1K88 - chains A and B; structure by X-ray diffraction, 2.70 A resolution.

Chain A (and B):
Protein: procaspase-7
Source organism: Homo sapiens
Notes: EC 3.4.22.-; fragment: procaspase-7; chain B of this document is another copy of the same molecule, construct and numbering; everything in this record applies to it too
Reference sequence: P55210 (CASP7_HUMAN); residues 51-303 here = UniProt positions 51-303
Amino-acid sequence (253 residues; each row starts with the number of its first residue):
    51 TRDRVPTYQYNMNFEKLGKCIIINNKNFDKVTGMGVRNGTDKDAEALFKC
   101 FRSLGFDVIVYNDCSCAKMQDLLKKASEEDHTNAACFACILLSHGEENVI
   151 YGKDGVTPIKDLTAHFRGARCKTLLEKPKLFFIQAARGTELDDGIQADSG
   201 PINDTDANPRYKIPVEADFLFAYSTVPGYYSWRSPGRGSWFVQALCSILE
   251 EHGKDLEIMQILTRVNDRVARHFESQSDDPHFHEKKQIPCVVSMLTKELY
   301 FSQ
Disordered / not traced: 51-55, 189-209 (chain B: 51-55, 190-203)
Sequence notes: engineered mutation Ala169 (Asp in P55210), Ala186 (Cys in P55210)
Curated features (UniProtKB/Swiss-Prot):
  - region: Lys76 to Arg87 (Loop L1), Arg187 to Gln196 (Loop L2), Val226 to Gly238 (Loop L3), Glu274 to Ile288 (Loop L4)
  - active site: His144
  - site (Involved in allosteric regulation): Arg187, Tyr223
  - modified residue: Thr173 (Phosphothreonine), Arg233 (Microbial infection: ADP-riboxanated arginine), Ser239 (Phosphoserine)
  - mutagenesis: Thr173 (T173A: Abolished phosphorylation by PAK2; when associated with A-30 and A-239), Arg187 (R187K: Does not significantly affect thiol protease catalytic efficiency; R187M/A/G: Reduced thiol protease catalytic efficiency; R187W/N: Strongly reduced thiol protease catalytic efficiency), Asp192 (D192A: Strongly reduced thiol protease activity), Ile195 to Asp206 (In mutant II; prevents cleavage of loop L2 region; retains significant thiol protease activity), Ile195 to Gly200 (In mutant III; prevents cleavage of loop L2 region; abolished thiol protease activity), Asp198 to Asp204 (In mutant IV; prevents cleavage of loop L2 region; retains significant thiol protease activity), Asp198 (D198A: Strongly reduced cleavage and activation by initiator caspases. Abolished cleavage and activation by initiator caspases; when associated with A-206. In P7-D2A mutant ...), Asp206 (D206A: Reduced cleavage and activation by initiator caspases. Abolished cleavage and activation by initiator caspases; when associated with A-198), Tyr223 (Y223A/F/W/D/E: Does not significantly affect thiol protease catalytic efficiency), Tyr229 (Y229W: Strongly reduced thiol protease catalytic efficiency), Tyr230 to Ser234 (In esCasp-7 V3 mutant; promotes specificity toward alternate peptides with VEID, YVAD, WEHD, LETD or LEHD sequence; when associated with C-276. In esCasp-7 V4 mutant ...), Trp232 to Ser234 (In dsCasp-7 mutant; unable to cleave DEVD and VEID peptides; when associated with F-276), 4 further mutagenesis entries in UniProt
From the paper describing this entry:
  - post-translational modification sites: Asp198 (citing earlier work)
  - conformationally variable residues (order/disorder transition): Glu190 to Asn203

Chain A / chain B interface:
Pairs across the interface - 68 pairs, chain A then chain B:
  Tyr58(A) - Arg264(B)
  Glu147(A) - Pro209(B)
  Glu147(A) - Tyr211(B)
  Asn148(A) - Pro209(B)
  Glu176(A) - Gln276(B)
  Lys212(A) - Glu147(B)  salt bridge
  Lys212(A) - Thr205(B)
  Lys212(A) - Asp206(B)
  Lys212(A) - Ala207(B)
  Ile213(A) - Asp206(B)
  Ile213(A) - Ala207(B)
  Ile213(A) - Asn208(B)  hydrogen bond (backbone-side chain)
  Ile213(A) - Pro209(B)
  Pro214(A) - Thr205(B)
  Pro214(A) - Asp206(B)
  Pro214(A) - Asn208(B)  hydrogen bond (backbone-side chain)
  Val215(A) - Thr205(B)
  Val215(A) - Asn208(B)
  Val215(A) - Ile288(B)
  Ala217(A) - Ile288(B)  hydrophobic
  Phe221(A) - Asn208(B)
  Tyr223(A) - Asn208(B)
  Val226(A) - Tyr211(B)  hydrophobic
  Val226(A) - Val215(B)  hydrophobic
  Pro227(A) - Pro209(B)  hydrophobic
  Pro227(A) - Tyr211(B)  hydrogen bond (backbone-side chain)
  Gly228(A) - Tyr211(B)  hydrogen bond (backbone-side chain)
  Tyr229(A) - Tyr211(B)
  Met259(A) - Met259(B)  hydrophobic
  Gln260(A) - Glu298(B)  hydrogen bond
  Thr263(A) - Leu295(B)
  Thr263(A) - Thr296(B)
  Thr263(A) - Lys297(B)
  Arg264(A) - Tyr58(B)
  Asn266(A) - Ser293(B)
  Asn266(A) - Met294(B)
  Asn266(A) - Leu295(B)  hydrogen bond (side chain-backbone)
  Asp267(A) - Thr296(B)
  Ile288(A) - Val215(B)  hydrophobic
  Ile288(A) - Glu216(B)
  Ile288(A) - Ala217(B)
  Ile288(A) - Met294(B)  hydrophobic
  Pro289(A) - Met294(B)
  Cys290(A) - Arg210(B)  hydrogen bond
  Cys290(A) - Ser293(B)
  Cys290(A) - Met294(B)  hydrophobic
  Val291(A) - Arg210(B)  hydrogen bond (backbone-side chain)
  Val291(A) - Val291(B)
  Val291(A) - Val292(B)
  Val291(A) - Ser293(B)  hydrogen bond (backbone-backbone)
  Val292(A) - Asn208(B)
  Val292(A) - Arg210(B)
  Val292(A) - Cys290(B)  hydrophobic
  Val292(A) - Val291(B)
  Val292(A) - Val292(B)  hydrophobic
  Ser293(A) - Asn266(B)
  Ser293(A) - Cys290(B)
  Ser293(A) - Val291(B)  hydrogen bond (backbone-backbone)
  Met294(A) - Asn266(B)
  Met294(A) - Ile288(B)
  Met294(A) - Pro289(B)
  Leu295(A) - Thr263(B)
  Leu295(A) - Asn266(B)  hydrogen bond (backbone-side chain)
  Thr296(A) - Thr263(B)
  Thr296(A) - Asp267(B)
  Lys297(A) - Thr263(B)
  Lys297(A) - Asp267(B)
  Glu298(A) - Gln260(B)  hydrogen bond
Interface residues without a listed pair, chain A (37 interface residues in all): Leu175, Glu216, Thr225, Ala270, Lys286
Interface residues without a listed pair, chain B (33 interface residues in all): Arg167, Ala270, Lys286

In short:
37 residues of chain A face 33 of chain B across their interface; the contacts include 12 hydrogen bonds and 1
salt bridge. Among the polar pairs are Lys212(A)-Glu147(B), Ile213(A)-Asn208(B) and Pro214(A)-Asn208(B). From
the paper: a modification site at Asp198(A); conformational variability at Glu190(A).
Both chains are procaspase-7 (Homo sapiens). Entry 1K88 (Crystal structure of procaspase-7) was determined by
X-ray diffraction (same publication as 1K86).
